Entry 8JOV (electron microscopy, 3.80 A resolution); this record covers chains E and F of the 60 polymer chains in the assembly.

Chain E (and F):
Molecule: Virion-associated phage protein
Organism: Ralstonia phage GP4
Notes: chain F of this document is another copy of the same molecule, construct and numbering; everything in this record applies to it too
Reference sequence: A0A345GU05 (A0A345GU05_9CAUD); residues 1-577 here = UniProt positions 1-577
Amino-acid sequence (577 residues; row label = number of the first residue in the row):
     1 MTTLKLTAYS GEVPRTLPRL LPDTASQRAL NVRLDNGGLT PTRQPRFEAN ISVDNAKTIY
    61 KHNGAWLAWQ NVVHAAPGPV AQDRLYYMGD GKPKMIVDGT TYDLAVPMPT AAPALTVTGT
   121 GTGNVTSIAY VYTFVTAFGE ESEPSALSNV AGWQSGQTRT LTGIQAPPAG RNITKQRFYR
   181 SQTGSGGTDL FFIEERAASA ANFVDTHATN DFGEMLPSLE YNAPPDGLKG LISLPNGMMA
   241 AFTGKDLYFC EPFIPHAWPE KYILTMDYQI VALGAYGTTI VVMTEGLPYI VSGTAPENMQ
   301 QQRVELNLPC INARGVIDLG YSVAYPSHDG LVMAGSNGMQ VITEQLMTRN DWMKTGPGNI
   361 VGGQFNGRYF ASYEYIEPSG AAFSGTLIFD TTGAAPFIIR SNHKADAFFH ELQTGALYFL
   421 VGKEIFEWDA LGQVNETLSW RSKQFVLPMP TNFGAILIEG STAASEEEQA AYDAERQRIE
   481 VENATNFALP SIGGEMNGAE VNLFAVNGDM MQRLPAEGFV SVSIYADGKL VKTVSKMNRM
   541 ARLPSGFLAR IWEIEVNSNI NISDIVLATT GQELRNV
Not modelled in the structure: 1, 155-196, 491-506

Chain E / chain F interface:
Residue-residue contacts (71):
  Thr7(E) with Arg19(F); Leu20(F)
  Ala8(E) with Leu20(F)
  Arg33(E) with Asn350(F)
  Asp35(E) with Arg15(F), hydrogen bond (backbone-side chain); Thr348(F)
  Asn36(E) with Arg15(F); Thr16(F); Leu17(F), hydrogen bond (backbone-backbone)
  Gly37(E) with Leu20(F)
  Arg43(E) with Asn350(F), hydrogen bond
  Pro77(E) with Asp267(F); Tyr268(F), hydrophobic
  Gly78(E) with Lys245(F), hydrogen bond (backbone-side chain); Asp267(F)
  Pro79(E) with Thr265(F), hydrogen bond (backbone-side chain); Asp267(F)
  Val80(E) with Lys245(F)
  Ala81(E) with Lys245(F); Asp246(F)
  Ser233(E) with Asp267(F), hydrogen bond; Tyr289(F), hydrogen bond; Arg303(F)
  Pro235(E) with Gln301(F), hydrogen bond (backbone-side chain); Gln302(F); Arg303(F)
  Asn236(E) with Gln301(F), hydrogen bond (backbone-side chain)
  Gly237(E) with Gln301(F)
  Phe253(E) with Leu264(F), hydrophobic; Thr265(F)
  Ala275(E) with Arg303(F), hydrogen bond (backbone-side chain)
  Gly277(E) with Arg303(F)
  Thr278(E) with Gln300(F); Gln302(F)
  Thr294(E) with Gln300(F), hydrogen bond
  Asp318(E) with Arg303(F), salt bridge
  Gly320(E) with Val304(F); Glu305(F); Leu306(F); Asn307(F)
  Tyr321(E) with Glu305(F), hydrogen bond (backbone-backbone)
  Ser336(E) with Glu305(F), hydrogen bond
  Phe365(E) with Arg349(F)
  Asn366(E) with Asp329(F); Glu344(F)
  Thr392(E) with Glu344(F)
  Leu412(E) with Gly286(F); Leu287(F), hydrophobic; Asn307(F); Pro309(F)
  Gln413(E) with Glu285(F); Pro309(F); Ile311(F); His328(F), hydrogen bond (backbone-side chain)
  Thr414(E) with His328(F)
  Gly415(E) with His328(F), hydrogen bond (backbone-side chain); Arg349(F), hydrogen bond (backbone-side chain)
  Leu457(E) with Arg550(F)
  Glu459(E) with Arg19(F), salt bridge; Arg550(F), salt bridge
  Ser465(E) with Glu377(F)
  Glu466(E) with Glu377(F)
  Glu467(E) with Lys354(F), salt bridge; Glu377(F)
  Ser563(E) with Leu17(F)
  Asp564(E) with Arg19(F), salt bridge
  Leu574(E) with Pro448(F)
  Arg575(E) with Pro448(F); Met449(F)
  Asn576(E) with Pro448(F)
  Val577(E) with Pro448(F)
Other interface residues (no listed pair), chain E (49 interface residues in all): Lys5, Gln82, Asp83, Tyr276, Gly367, Ala470
Other interface residues (no listed pair), chain F (40 interface residues in all): Met266, Met299, Pro378, Val446

Summary:
Chain E and chain F form an interface of 49 and 40 residues respectively, with 16 hydrogen bonds and 5 salt
bridges. Among the polar pairs are Asp318(E)-Arg303(F), Glu459(E)-Arg19(F) and Glu459(E)-Arg550(F).
Chain E and chain F are both Virion-associated phage protein (Ralstonia phage GP4); the structure, Portal-tail
complex of phage GP4, was determined by electron microscopy, deposited together with 8JOU.
